PDB entry 7TEO | electron microscopy, 2.97 A resolution | chains M and N of the 30 polymer chains in the assembly

[Chain M]
Molecule: Proteasome subunit beta type-6
Source organism: Saccharomyces cerevisiae S288C
Notes: EC 3.4.25.1
UniProtKB: P23724 (PSB6_YEAST); numbering as in UniProt (aligned over 1-241)
Sequence (241 residues; each row starts with the number of its first residue):
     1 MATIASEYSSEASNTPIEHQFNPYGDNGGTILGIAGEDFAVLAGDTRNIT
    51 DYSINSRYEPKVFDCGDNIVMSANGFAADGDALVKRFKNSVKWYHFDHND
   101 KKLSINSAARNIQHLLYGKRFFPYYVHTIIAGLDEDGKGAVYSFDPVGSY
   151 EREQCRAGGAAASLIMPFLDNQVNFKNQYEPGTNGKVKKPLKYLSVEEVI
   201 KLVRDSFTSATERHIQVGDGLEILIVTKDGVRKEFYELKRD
Not modelled in the structure: 1-20

[Chain N]
Molecule: Proteasome subunit beta type-7
Source organism: Saccharomyces cerevisiae S288C
Notes: EC 3.4.25.1
UniProtKB: P30657 (PSB7_YEAST); residues 1-266 here = UniProt positions 1-266
Sequence (266 residues; row label = number of the first residue in the row):
     1 MNHDPFSWGRPADSTYGAYNTQIANAGASPMVNTQQPIVTGTSVISMKYD
    51 NGVIIAADNLGSYGSLLRFNGVERLIPVGDNTVVGISGDISDMQHIERLL
   101 KDLVTENAYDNPLADAEEALEPSYIFEYLATVMYQRRSKMNPLWNAIIVA
   151 GVQSNGDQFLRYVNLLGVTYSSPTLATGFGAHMANPLLRKVVDRESDIPK
   201 TTVQVAEEAIVNAMRVLYYRDARSSRNFSLAIIDKNTGLTFKKNLQVENM
   251 KWDFAKDIKGYGTQKI
Not modelled in the structure: 1-33, 264-266

[How chain M and chain N interact]
Contacting residue pairs - 38 pairs, chain M then chain N:
  Phe21(M) with Gln35(N); Arg137(N); Met140(N); Pro142(N), hydrophobic; Leu165(N), hydrophobic; Leu166(N), hydrophobic
  Asn22(M) with Leu166(N)
  Pro23(M) with Arg137(N), hydrogen bond (backbone-side chain); Leu166(N)
  Tyr24(M) with Arg137(N)
  Asn27(M) with Val168(N)
  Ile54(M) with Arg189(N), hydrogen bond (backbone-side chain)
  Asn55(M) with Tyr170(N); Arg189(N), hydrogen bond (backbone-side chain)
  Ser56(M) with Tyr170(N); Ser171(N); Ser172(N)
  Glu59(M) with Arg161(N), salt bridge; Tyr170(N); Ser171(N), hydrogen bond (side chain-backbone)
  Phe76(M) with Arg137(N); Leu166(N); Val168(N), hydrophobic
  Ala77(M) with Val168(N), hydrophobic
  Ala78(M) with Tyr134(N); Leu166(N); Gly167(N); Val168(N)
  Asp79(M) with Tyr134(N), hydrogen bond; Arg137(N), salt bridge
  Asp81(M) with Thr169(N)
  Ala82(M) with Tyr134(N)
  Lys85(M) with Glu127(N), salt bridge; Thr131(N)
  Phe122(M) with Arg137(N)
  Tyr124(M) with Tyr134(N)
  Arg240(M) with Asp193(N), salt bridge; Arg194(N)
Also at the interface, not in a pair above, chain M (24 interface residues in all): Gly25, Asn48, Ser53, Arg57, Tyr58
Also at the interface, not in a pair above, chain N (23 interface residues in all): Ser138, Trp144, His182, Asn185

[In short]
The interface between chain M and chain N involves 24 residues on one side and 23 on the other, with 5
hydrogen bonds and 4 salt bridges. Polar pairs include Glu59(M)-Arg161(N), Asp79(M)-Arg137(N) and
Lys85(M)-Glu127(N).
Here chain M is Proteasome subunit beta type-6 and chain N is Proteasome subunit beta type-7, both from
Saccharomyces cerevisiae S288C. Entry 7TEO (Cryo-EM structure of the 20S Alpha 3 Deletion proteasome core
particle in complex with FUB1) was determined by electron microscopy together with 7TEJ from the same study.
